1KE3 - chain A; structure by X-ray diffraction, 2.15 A resolution.

== Chain A ==
Molecule: beta-lactamase
Organism: Escherichia coli
Notes: EC 3.5.2.6
UniProtKB: P00811 (AMPC_ECOLI); residues 4-361 here correspond to UniProt positions 20-377 (UniProt number = residue number + 16)
Sequence (358 residues; numbered 4 to 361; the number before each row is that of its first residue):
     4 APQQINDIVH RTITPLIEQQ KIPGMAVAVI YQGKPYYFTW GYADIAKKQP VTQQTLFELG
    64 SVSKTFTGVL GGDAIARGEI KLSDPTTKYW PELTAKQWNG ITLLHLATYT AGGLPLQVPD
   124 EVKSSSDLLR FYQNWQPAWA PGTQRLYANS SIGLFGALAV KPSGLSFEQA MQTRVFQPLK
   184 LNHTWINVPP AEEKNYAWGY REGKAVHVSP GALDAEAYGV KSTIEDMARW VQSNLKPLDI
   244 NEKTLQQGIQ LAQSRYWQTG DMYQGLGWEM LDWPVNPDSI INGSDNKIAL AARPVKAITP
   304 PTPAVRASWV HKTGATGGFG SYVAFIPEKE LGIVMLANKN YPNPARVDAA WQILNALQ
UniProt features mapped onto this chain:
  - active site: S64 (Acyl-ester intermediate)
  - binding site (a beta-lactam): S64, Q120, Y150, N152, A318, N343
Glycans and other covalent adducts: 4,4'-biphenyldiboronic acid (BDB) linked to S64
Ligand contacts: 4,4'-biphenyldiboronic acid (BDB): G63, K67, L119, Q120, D123, Y150, N152, Y221, K315, G317, A318

== In short ==
Covalently linked 4,4'-biphenyldiboronic acid: at S64. Curated annotation (UniProt) lists active-site residue
S64 and 6 beta-lactam-binding residues.
Chain A is beta-lactamase (Escherichia coli); the structure, X-ray crystal structure of AmpC beta-lactamase
from E. coli in complex with the inhibitor 4,4'-biphenyldiboronic acid, was determined by X-ray diffraction
(same publication as 1KDS, 1KDW, 1KE0 and 1KE4).
